Entry 4QZI (X-ray diffraction, 2.65 A resolution); this record covers chains A and U of the 4 polymer chains in the assembly.

Chain A:
Protein: DNA nucleotidylexotransferase
Organism: Mus musculus
Notes: EC 2.7.7.31
UniProtKB: P09838 (TDT_MOUSE); the construct lacks a stretch of the UniProt sequence, so the offset changes along the chain: 132-482 = UniProt 132-482; 483-510 = UniProt 503-530
Amino-acid sequence (400 residues; each row starts with the number of its first residue):
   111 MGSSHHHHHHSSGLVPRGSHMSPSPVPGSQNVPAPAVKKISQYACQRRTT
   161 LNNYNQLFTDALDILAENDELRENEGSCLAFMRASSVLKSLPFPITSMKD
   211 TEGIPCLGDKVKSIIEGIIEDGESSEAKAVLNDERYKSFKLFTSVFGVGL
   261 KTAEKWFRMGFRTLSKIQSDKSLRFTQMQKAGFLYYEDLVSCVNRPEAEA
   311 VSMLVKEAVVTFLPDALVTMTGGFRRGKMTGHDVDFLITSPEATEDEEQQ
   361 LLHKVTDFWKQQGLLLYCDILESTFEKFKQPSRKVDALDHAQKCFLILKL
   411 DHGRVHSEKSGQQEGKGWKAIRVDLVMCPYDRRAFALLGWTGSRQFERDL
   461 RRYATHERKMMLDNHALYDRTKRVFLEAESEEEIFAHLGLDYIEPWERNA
Not modelled in the structure: 111-147, 383-400, 416-424
Construct notes: expression tag (111-131); engineered mutation Ala401 (Phe in P09838)
Swiss-Prot annotation at these positions:
  - region: Val258 to Thr262 (Involved in DNA binding)
  - binding site (a 2'-deoxyribonucleoside 5'-triphosphate): Gly333 to Lys338, His342 to Asp345, Gly449, Trp450
  - binding site (Mg(2+)): Asp343, Asp345, Asp434
  - modified residue: Ser134 (Phosphoserine)
Metal / ion sites: Na+: Thr253, Val255, Val258 (shared with DA4(U) of chain U); Zn2+ site 1: Asp343, Asp345, Asp434 (shared with DC6(U) of chain U); Mg2+: Asp343, Asp345 (together with 2',3'-dideoxycytidine 5'-triphosphate) (shared with DC6(U) of chain U); Zn2+ site 2: Asp473, His475
Ligand contacts: 2',3'-dideoxycytidine 5'-triphosphate (DCT): Gly332, Gly333, Arg336, Lys338, Thr340, Gly341, His342, Asp343, Asp345
Reported in the primary citation:
  - Zn2+ coordination: Asp473, His475
  - mutagenesis - L398A, F405A: decreased catalytic activity
  - mutagenesis - R461A: abolished catalytic activity
  - mutagenesis - F401A: abolished catalytic activity on in trans

Chain U:
Molecule: 6-nt DNA strand
Sequence (6 nucleotides; row label = number of the first residue in the row):
     1 AAAAAC
Metal / ion sites: Na+: DA4 (shared with Thr253(A), Val255(A), Val258(A) of chain A); Zn2+: DC6 (shared with Asp343(A), Asp345(A), Asp434(A) of chain A); Mg2+: DC6 (together with 2',3'-dideoxycytidine 5'-triphosphate) (shared with Asp343(A), Asp345(A) of chain A)

Interface between chain A and chain U:
Contacting residue pairs (29):
  Val255(A) - DA4(U)  phosphate contact
  Phe256(A) - DA4(U)  sugar contact
  Gly257(A) - DA3(U)  sugar contact
  Gly257(A) - DA4(U)  hydrogen bond to the phosphate
  Val258(A) - DA3(U)  phosphate contact
  Val258(A) - DA4(U)  phosphate contact
  Gly259(A) - DA3(U)  hydrogen bond to the phosphate
  Gly259(A) - DA4(U)  phosphate contact
  Leu260(A) - DA3(U)  phosphate contact
  Lys261(A) - DA2(U)  phosphate contact
  Lys261(A) - DA3(U)  hydrogen bond to the phosphate
  Thr262(A) - DA2(U)  hydrogen bond to the phosphate
  Thr262(A) - DA3(U)  hydrogen bond to the phosphate
  Met288(A) - DA4(U)  sugar contact
  His342(A) - DA5(U)  salt bridge to the phosphate
  His342(A) - DC6(U)  phosphate contact
  Asp343(A) - DC6(U)  phosphate contact
  Asp345(A) - DC6(U)  phosphate contact
  Phe405(A) - DA4(U)  sugar contact
  Phe405(A) - DA5(U)  sugar contact
  Arg432(A) - DA4(U)  phosphate contact
  Arg432(A) - DA5(U)  salt bridge to the phosphate
  Asp434(A) - DA5(U)  sugar contact
  Gly449(A) - DC6(U)  sugar contact
  Trp450(A) - DA5(U)  sugar contact
  Trp450(A) - DC6(U)  sugar contact
  Gly452(A) - DC6(U)  sugar contact
  Arg454(A) - DC6(U)  base contact
  Glu457(A) - DC6(U)  base contact
Interface residues without a listed pair, chain A (22 interface residues in all): Thr451, Ser453

Overview:
22 residues of chain A face 5 of chain U across their interface; the contacts include 5 hydrogen bonds and 2
salt bridges. Among the polar pairs are Gly257(A)-DA4(U), Gly259(A)-DA3(U) and Lys261(A)-DA3(U). From the
paper: L398A and F405A of chain A reduce catalytic activity; Zn2+ coordination by Asp473(A) and His475(A); 4
substitutions were tested in all.
Here chain A is DNA nucleotidylexotransferase (Mus musculus) and chain U is a 6-nt DNA strand. Entry 4QZI
(Mouse Tdt, F401A mutant, in complex with a DSB substrate and Zn2+) was determined by X-ray diffraction,
deposited together with 4QZ8, 4QZ9, 4QZA, 4QZB, 4QZC, 4QZD and 4 further entries.
